7QJ0 - chains m and l of the 16 polymer chains in the assembly; structure by electron microscopy, 5.32 A resolution (low resolution: residue-level contacts below are approximate; hydrogen-bond / salt-bridge calls are withheld).

[Chain m]
Molecule: Mitotic-spindle organizing protein 1
From: Homo sapiens
Reference sequence: Q08AG7 (MZT1_HUMAN); numbering as in UniProt (aligned over 1-82)
Amino-acid sequence (82 residues; numbered 1 to 82; the number before each row is that of its first residue):
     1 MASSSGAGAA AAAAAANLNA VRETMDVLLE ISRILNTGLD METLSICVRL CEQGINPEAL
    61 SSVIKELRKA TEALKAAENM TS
Disordered / not traced: 1-10, 76-82
Curated features (UniProtKB/Swiss-Prot):
  - modified residue: Ala2 (N-acetylalanine)

[Chain l]
Molecule: Gamma-tubulin complex component 5
From: Homo sapiens
Reference sequence: Q96RT8 (GCP5_HUMAN); numbering as in UniProt (aligned over 1-1024)
Amino-acid sequence (1024 residues; numbered 1 to 1024; the number before each row is that of its first residue):
     1 MARHGPPWSR LDAQQERDVR ELVRGVAGLQ DEADPNFQLA LNFAWSNFRF HRFLDVNSHK
    61 IEKTIEGIYE KFVIHSDLSK AASWKRLTEE FLNAPLPSIK EIKTDAHYSI LSLLLCLSDS
   121 PSNSSYVETP RNKEVEKKDD FDWGKYLMED EEMDIGPYMD TPNWSEESEE ENDQQPLSRE
   181 DSGIQVDRTP LEEQDQNRKL DPCISWKDEP DDRSWLEHHV VHQYWTARPS QFPHSLHLHS
   241 NLAAVWDQHL YSSDPLYVPD DRVLVTETQV IRETLWLLSG VKKLFIFQLI DGKVTVRNNI
   301 IVTHLTHSCL RSVLEQIAAY GQVVFRLQEF IDEVMGHSSE SMLPGSGSVP KKSTEAPFRT
   361 YQAFMWALYK YFISFKEELA EIEKCIINND TTITLAIVVD KLAPRLSQLK VLHKVFSTGV
   421 AEVPPDTRNV VRASHLLNTL YKAILEYDNV GEASEQTVSL LFSLWVETVR PYLQTVDEWI
   481 VHGHLWDGAR EFIIQRNKNV PVNHRDFWYA TYTLYSVSEK TENEEKMSDN ASASSGSDQG
   541 PSSRQHTMVS FLKPVLKQII MAGKSMQLLK NLQCAESTTC QAGARDAERK SLYTLFLESV
   601 QSRLRHGEDS TPQVLTEQQA TKENLMKMQS IAESHLELDD VHDPLLAINF ARMYLEQSDF
   661 HEKFAGGDVC VDRSSESVTC QTFELTLRSC LYPHIDKQYL DCCGNLMQTL KKDYRLVEYL
   721 QAMRNFFLME GGDTMYDFYT SIFDKIREKE TWQNVSFLNV QLQEAVGQRY PEDSSRLSIS
   781 FENVDTAKKK LPVHILDGLT LSYKVPWPVD IVISLECQKI YNQVFLLLLQ IKWAKYSLDV
   841 LLFGELVSTA EKPRLKEGLI HEQDTVAQFG PQKEPVRQQI HRMFLLRVKL MHFVNSLHNY
   901 IMTRILHSTG LEFQHQVEEA KDLDQLIKIH YRYLSTIHDR CLLREKVSFV KEAIMKVLNL
   961 ALMFADGWQA GLGTWRMESI EKMESDFKNC HMFLVTILNK AVCRGSFPHL ESLALSLMAG
  1021 MEQS
Disordered / not traced: 1-12, 95-104, 131-1024

[How chain m and chain l interact]
Pairs across the interface - 56 pairs, chain m then chain l:
  Leu28(m) - Phe91(l)
  Leu28(m) - Ile110(l)
  Leu28(m) - Leu114(l)
  Glu30(m) - Tyr126(l)
  Glu30(m) - Glu128(l)
  Ile31(m) - Trp84(l)
  Ile31(m) - Thr88(l)
  Ile31(m) - Leu114(l)
  Arg33(m) - Ser125(l)
  Arg33(m) - Tyr126(l)
  Arg33(m) - Val127(l)
  Arg33(m) - Glu128(l)
  Ile34(m) - Lys80(l)
  Ile34(m) - Trp84(l)
  Ile34(m) - Ser125(l)
  Ile34(m) - Tyr126(l)
  Leu35(m) - Trp84(l)
  Leu35(m) - Leu114(l)
  Leu35(m) - Ser118(l)
  Leu35(m) - Asp119(l)
  Leu35(m) - Tyr126(l)
  Asn36(m) - Ser118(l)
  Thr37(m) - Leu117(l)
  Thr37(m) - Ser118(l)
  Thr43(m) - Val26(l)
  Ile46(m) - Asp18(l)
  Ile46(m) - Glu21(l)
  Arg49(m) - Asp18(l)
  Leu50(m) - Gln15(l)
  Leu50(m) - Asp18(l)
  Ile55(m) - Phe48(l)
  Asn56(m) - His51(l)
  Asn56(m) - Phe53(l)
  Pro57(m) - Ser109(l)
  Pro57(m) - Ser112(l)
  Pro57(m) - Leu113(l)
  Glu58(m) - Phe53(l)
  Glu58(m) - Leu54(l)
  Ala59(m) - Asn47(l)
  Ala59(m) - Phe53(l)
  Leu60(m) - Leu22(l)
  Leu60(m) - Leu113(l)
  Ser61(m) - Leu113(l)
  Ser61(m) - Cys116(l)
  Ser61(m) - Leu117(l)
  Ser62(m) - Asn47(l)
  Val63(m) - Phe43(l)
  Val63(m) - Asn47(l)
  Ile64(m) - Leu117(l)
  Lys65(m) - Cys116(l)
  Lys65(m) - Leu117(l)
  Glu66(m) - Phe43(l)
  Leu67(m) - Val23(l)
  Leu67(m) - Val26(l)
  Leu67(m) - Ala27(l)
  Arg68(m) - Leu117(l)
Also at the interface, not in a pair above, chain m (35 interface residues in all): Val27, Ser32, Leu39, Leu44, Cys47, Val48, Cys51, Gln53, Thr71
Also at the interface, not in a pair above, chain l (34 interface residues in all): Gln14, Leu87, Leu115, Ser120

[In short]
35 residues of chain m face 34 of chain l across their interface.
Chain m is Mitotic-spindle organizing protein 1 and chain l is Gamma-tubulin complex component 5, both from
Homo sapiens; the structure, Structure of recombinant human gamma-Tubulin Ring Complex 6-spoked assembly
intermediate (spokes 7-12), was determined by electron microscopy (same publication as 7QJ1, 7QJ2, 7QJ3, 7QJ4,
7QJD and 7QJE).
